PDB entry 2WII | X-ray diffraction, 2.70 A resolution | chains A and C of the 3 polymer chains in the assembly

[Chain A]
Molecule: Complement C3 beta chain
Source organism: Homo sapiens
Reference sequence: P01024 (CO3_HUMAN); residues 1-645 here correspond to UniProt positions 23-667 (UniProt number = residue number + 22)
Chain sequence (645 residues; numbered 1 to 645; the number before each row is that of its first residue):
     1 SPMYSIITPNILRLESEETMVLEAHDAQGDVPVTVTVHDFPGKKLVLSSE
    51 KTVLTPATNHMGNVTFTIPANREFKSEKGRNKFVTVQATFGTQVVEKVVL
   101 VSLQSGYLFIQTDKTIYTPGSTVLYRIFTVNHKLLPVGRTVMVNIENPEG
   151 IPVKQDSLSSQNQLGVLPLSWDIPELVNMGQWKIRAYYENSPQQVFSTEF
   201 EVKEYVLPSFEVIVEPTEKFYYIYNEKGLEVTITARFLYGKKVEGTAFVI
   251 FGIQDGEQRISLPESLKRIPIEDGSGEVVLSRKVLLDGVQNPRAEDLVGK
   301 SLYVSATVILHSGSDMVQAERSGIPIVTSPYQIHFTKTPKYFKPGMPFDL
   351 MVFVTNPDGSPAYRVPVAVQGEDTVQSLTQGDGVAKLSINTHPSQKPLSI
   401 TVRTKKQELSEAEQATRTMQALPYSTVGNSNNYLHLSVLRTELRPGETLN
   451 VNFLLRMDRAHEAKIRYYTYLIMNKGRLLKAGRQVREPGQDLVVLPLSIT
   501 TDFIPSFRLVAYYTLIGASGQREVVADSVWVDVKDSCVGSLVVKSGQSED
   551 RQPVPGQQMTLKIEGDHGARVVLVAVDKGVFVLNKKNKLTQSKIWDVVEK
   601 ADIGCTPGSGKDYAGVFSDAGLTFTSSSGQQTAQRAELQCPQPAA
Disordered / not traced: 76-77, 643-645
Swiss-Prot annotation at these positions:
  - site: Ser519, Gly520 (Microbial infection: Cleavage)
  - modified residue (Phosphoserine): Ser16, Ser48, Ser275, Ser281
  - glycosylation: Asn63 (N-linked (GlcNAc...) asparagine)
Disulfide bonds: Cys605-Cys640
Glycans and other covalent adducts: N-acetylglucosamine (NAG) linked to Asn63
Ion coordination: Ca2+: Pro505, Asp532, Val533, Asp535
Reported in the primary citation:
  - disease-associated variants - R570Q, R570W: decreased binding to FH (citing earlier work)
  - disease-associated variants - R570Q, R570W: decreased binding to MCP (citing earlier work)

[Chain C]
Molecule: Complement factor H
Source organism: Homo sapiens
Reference sequence: P08603 (CFAH_HUMAN); residues 0-246 here correspond to UniProt positions 18-264 (UniProt number = residue number + 18)
Chain sequence (277 residues; row label = number of the first residue in the row; numbers below 1 keep their minus sign (Ala-4 is residue -4)):
    -4 AAQPAEDCNELPPRRNTEILTGSWSDQTYPEGTQAIYKCRPGYRSLGNII
    46 MVCRKGEWVALNPLRKCQKRPCGHPGDTPFGTFTLTGGNVFEYGVKAVYT
    96 CNEGYQLLGEINYRECDTDGWTNDIPICEVVKCLPVTAPENGKIVSSAME
   146 PDREYHFGQAVRFVCNSGYKIEGDEEMHCSDDGFWSKEKPKCVEISCKSP
   196 DVINGSPISQKIIYKENERFQYKCNMGYEYSERGDAVCTESGWRPLPSCE
   246 EARGGPEQKLISEEDLNSAVDHHHHHH
Disordered / not traced: -4 to 2, 248-272
Construct notes: variant Ile44 (Val62 in P08603)
Swiss-Prot annotation at these positions:
  - glycosylation: Asn199 (N-linked (GlcNAc...) (complex) asparagine)
Disulfide bonds: Cys3-Cys48, Cys34-Cys62, Cys67-Cys111, Cys96-Cys123, Cys128-Cys174, Cys160-Cys187, Cys192-Cys233, Cys219-Cys244
Reported in the primary citation:
  - disease-associated variants - R60G, P240L: decreased binding to C3b (proposed by the authors, not directly observed)
  - contacts within the chain: Arg109-Trp116 (hydrophobic contact), Lys206-Glu213 (salt bridge)
  - disease-associated variants - K206DEL: decreased binding to C3b (citing earlier work)
  - disease-associated variants - R109L: decreased stability (proposed by the authors, not directly observed)
  - conformationally variable residues (order/disorder transition): Ile139 to Glu145

[Chain A / chain C interface]
Residue-residue contacts (27; chain A residue first):
  Gly42(A) - Arg228(C)  hydrogen bond (backbone-side chain)
  Lys43(A) - Glu227(C)  salt bridge
  Lys43(A) - Pro240(C)
  Lys44(A) - Arg228(C)
  Lys44(A) - Arg239(C)
  Lys44(A) - Pro240(C)
  Leu45(A) - Arg239(C)
  Arg72(A) - Glu170(C)  salt bridge
  Arg72(A) - Glu235(C)  salt bridge
  Thr140(A) - Glu171(C)  hydrogen bond
  Gln155(A) - Ala143(C)
  Gln155(A) - Met144(C)
  Asp156(A) - Gln154(C)
  Ser157(A) - Gln154(C)
  Ser157(A) - Ala155(C)  hydrogen bond (backbone-backbone)
  Leu158(A) - Gly153(C)
  Leu158(A) - Ala155(C)
  Ser159(A) - Gly153(C)  hydrogen bond (backbone-backbone)
  Ser159(A) - His173(C)
  Gln161(A) - His173(C)
  Gln163(A) - Glu98(C)
  Gln163(A) - Phe152(C)
  Ser170(A) - Phe75(C)
  Glu189(A) - Arg157(C)  salt bridge
  Glu189(A) - Glu171(C)
  Gly556(A) - Phe86(C)
  Gln558(A) - Asn84(C)
Also at the interface, not in a pair above, chain A (21 interface residues in all): Glu73, Gln87, Asn162, Arg570
Also at the interface, not in a pair above, chain C (21 interface residues in all): Ser236, Leu241
From the paper, about this interface:
  - pairs named by the authors: Arg570(A)-Glu98(C)
  - interface residues, chain C: Pro240(C)

[In short]
The chain A/chain C interface involves 21 residues from each chain, with 4 hydrogen bonds and 4 salt bridges.
Polar contacts include Lys43(A)-Glu227(C), Arg72(A)-Glu170(C) and Arg72(A)-Glu235(C). The paper describes a
contact between Arg570(A) and Glu98(C). From the paper: R60G, P240L and K206DEL of chain C reduce binding to
C3b; the interface residue Pro240(C); 6 substitutions were tested in all.
Here chain A is Complement C3 beta chain and chain C is Complement factor H, both from Homo sapiens. Entry
2WII (Complement C3b in complex with factor H domains 1-4) was determined by X-ray diffraction.
